PDB entry 5ICE | X-ray diffraction, 1.60 A resolution | chain A

[Chain A]
Molecule: (S)-norcoclaurine 6-O-methyltransferase
From: Thalictrum flavum subsp. glaucum
Notes: EC 2.1.1.128
Reference sequence: Q5C9L7 (Q5C9L7_THLFG); residues 3-350 here = UniProt positions 3-350
Amino-acid sequence (352 residues; each row starts with the number of its first residue; numbers below 1 keep their minus sign (Gly-1 is residue -1)):
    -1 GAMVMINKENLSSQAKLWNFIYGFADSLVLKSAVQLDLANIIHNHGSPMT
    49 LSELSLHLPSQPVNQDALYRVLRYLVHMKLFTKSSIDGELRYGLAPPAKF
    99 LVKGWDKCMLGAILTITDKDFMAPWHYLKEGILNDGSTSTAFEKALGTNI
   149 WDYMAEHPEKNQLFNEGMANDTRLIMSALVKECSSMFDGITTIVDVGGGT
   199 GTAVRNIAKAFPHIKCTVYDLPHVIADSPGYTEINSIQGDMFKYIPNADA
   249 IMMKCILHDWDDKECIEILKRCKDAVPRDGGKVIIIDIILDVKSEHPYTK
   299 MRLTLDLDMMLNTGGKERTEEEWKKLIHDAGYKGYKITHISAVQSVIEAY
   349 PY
Differences from the reference sequence: expression tag (-1 to 2)
Ion coordination: K+ near Thr297 (its only coordinating residue here)
Small-molecule neighbours:
  - 2H4 ((1S)-1-(3,4-dihydroxybenzyl)-1,2,3,4-tetrahydroisoquinoline-6,7-diol): Trp16, Tyr20, Ala110, Thr113, Ile114, Ile148, Trp149, Phe162, Gly165, Met166, Asp169, Cys253, His256, Asp257, Leu303, Asp306, Met307, Asn310, Thr311
  - S-adenosylhomocysteine (SAH): Trp149, Phe162, Met166, Ala167, Thr170, Gly195, Gly196, Gly197, Asp218, Leu219, Val222, Gly237, Asp238, Met239, Phe240, Lys252, Cys253, Ile254, Asp257, Trp258
Curated features (UniProtKB/Swiss-Prot):
  - active site: His256 (Proton acceptor)
  - binding site (S-adenosyl-L-methionine): Met166, Thr170, Gly195, Asp218, Asp238, Met239, Lys252
  - binding site (substrate): Asp169, Cys253 to Asp257, Asp306

[In short]
Ligands of chain A: S-adenosylhomocysteine and compound 2H4. From UniProt: active-site residue His256, 7
S-adenosyl-L-methionine-binding residues and 7 substrate-binding residues.
Chain A is (S)-norcoclaurine 6-O-methyltransferase (Thalictrum flavum subsp. glaucum); the structure, Crystal
structure of (S)-norcoclaurine 6-O-methyltransferase with S-adenosyl-L-homocysteine and norlaudanosoline, was
determined by X-ray diffraction, deposited together with 5ICC, 5ICF and 5ICG.
